Entry 5MRE (electron microscopy, 3.75 A resolution); this record covers chains A and E of the 78 polymer chains in the assembly.

== Chain A ==
Molecule: 21S ribosomal RNA
Organism: Saccharomyces cerevisiae
Sequence (3296 nucleotides; each row starts with the number of its first residue):
     1 GUAAAAAGUAGAAUAAUAGAUUUGAAAUAUUUAUUAUAUAGAUUUAAAGA
    51 GAUAAUCAUGGAGUAUAAUAAUUAAAUUUAAUAAAUUUAAUAUAACUAUU
   101 AAUAGAAUUAGGUUACUAAUAAAUUAAUAACAAUUAAUUUUAAAACCUAA
   151 AGGUAAACCUUUAUAUUAAUAAUGUUAUUUUUUAUUAUUUUUAUAAUAAG
   201 AAUAAUUAUUAAUAAUAAUAAACUAAGUGAACUGAAACAUCUAAGUAACU
   251 UAAGGAUAAGAAAUCAACAGAGAUAUUAUGAGUAUUGGUGAGAGAAAAUA
   301 AUAAAGGUCUAAUAAGUAUUAUGUGAAAAAAAUGUAAGAAAAUAGGAUAA
   351 CAAAUUCUAAGACUAAAUACUAUUAAUAAGUAUAGUAAGUACCGUAAGGG
   401 AAAGUAUGAAAAUGAUUAUUUUAUAAGCAAUCAUGAAUAUAUUAUAUUAU
   451 AUUAAUGAUGUACCUUUUGUAUAAUGGGUCAGCAAGUAAUUAAUAUUAGU
   501 AAAACAAUAAGUUAUAAAUAAAUAGAAUAAUAUAUAUAUAUAAAAAAAUA
   551 UAUUAAAAUAUUUAAUUAAUAUUAAUUGACCCGAAAGCAAACGAUCUAAC
   601 UAUGAUAAGAUGGAUAAACGAUCGAACAGGUUGAUGUUGCAAUAUCAUCU
   651 GAUUAAUUGUGGUUAGUAGUGAAAGACAAAUCUGGUUUGCAGAUAGCUGG
   701 UUUUCUAUGAAAUAUAUGUAAGUAUAGCCUUUAUAAAUAAUAAUUAUUAU
   751 AUAAUAUUAUAUUAAUAUUAUAUAAAGAAUGGUACAGCAAUUAAUAUAUA
   801 UUAGGGAACUAUUAAAGUUUUAUUAAUAAUAUUAAAUCUCGAAAUAUUUA
   851 AUUAUAUAUAAUAAAGAGUCAGAUUAUGUGCGAUAAGGUAAAUAAUCUAA
   901 AGGGAAACAGCCCAGAUUAAGAUAUAAAGUUCCUAAUAAAUAAUAAGUGA
   951 AAUAAAUAUUAAAAUAUUAUAAUAUAAUCAGUUAAUGGGUUUGACAAUAA
  1001 CCAUUUUUUAAUGAACAUGUAACAAUGCACUGAUUUAUAAUAAAUAAAAA
  1051 AAAAUAAUAUUUAAAAUCAAAUAUAUAUAUAUUUGUUAAUAGAUAAUAUA
  1101 CGGAUCUUAAUAAUAAGAAUUAUUUAAUUCCUAAUAUGGAAUAUUAUAUU
  1151 UUUAUAAUAAAAAUAUAAAUACUGAAUAUCUAAAUAUUAUUAUUACUUUU
  1201 UUUUUAAUAAUAAUAAUAUGGUAAUAGAACAUUUAAUGAUAAUAUAUAUU
  1251 AGUUAUUAAUUAAUAUAUGUAUUAAUUAAAUAGAGAAUGCUGACAUGAGU
  1301 AACGAAAAAAAGGUAUAAACCUUUUCACCUAAAACAUAAGGUUUAACUAU
  1351 AAAAGUACGGCCCCUAAUUAAAUUAAUAAAAAUAUAAAUAUAUUUAAGAU
  1401 GGGAUAAUCUAUAUUAAUAAAAAUUUAUCUUAAAAUAUAUAUAUUAUUAA
  1451 UAAUUAUAUUAAUUAAUUAAUAAUAUAUAUAAUUAUAUUAUAUAUUAUAU
  1501 AUUUUUUAUAUAAUAUAAACUAAUAAAGAUCAGGAAAUAAUUAAUGUAUA
  1551 CCGUAAUGUAGACCGACUCAGGUAUGUAAGUAGAGAAUAUGAAGGUGAAU
  1601 UAGAUAAUUAAAGGGAAGGAACUCGGCAAAGAUAGCUCAUAAGUUAGUCA
  1651 AUAAAGAGUAAUAAGAACAAAGUUGUACAACUGUUUACUAAAAACACCGC
  1701 ACUUUGCAGAAACGAUAAGUUUAAGUAUAAGGUGUGAACUCUGCUCCAUG
  1751 CUUAAUAUAUAAAUAAAAUUAUUUAACGAUAAUUUAAUUAAAUUUAGGUA
  1801 AAUAGCAGCCUUAUUAUGAGGGUUAUAAUGUAGCGAAAUUCCUUGGCCUA
  1851 UAAUUGAGGUCCCGCAUGAAUGACGUAAUGAUACAACAACUGUCUCCCCU
  1901 UUAAGCUAAGUGAAAUUGAAAUCGUAGUGAAGAUGCUAUGUACCUUCAGC
  1951 AAGACGGAAAGACCCUAUGCAGCUUUACUGUAAUUAGAUAGAUCGAAUUA
  2001 UUGUUUAUUAUAUUCAGCAUAUUAAGUAAUCCUAUUAUUAGGUAAUCGUU
  2051 UAGAUAUUAAUGAGAUACUUAUUAUAAUAUAAUGAUAAUUCUAAUCUUAU
  2101 AAAUAAUUAUUAUUAUUAUUAUUAAUAAUAAUAAUAUGCUUUCAAGCAUA
  2151 GUGAUAAAACAUAUUUAUAUGAUAAUCACUUUACUUAAUAGAUAUAAUUC
  2201 UUAAGUAAUAUAUAAUAUAUAUUUUAUAUAUAUUAUAUAUAAUAUAAGAG
  2251 ACAAUCUCUAAUUGGUAGUUUUGAUGGGGCGUCAUUAUCAGCAAAAGUAU
  2301 CUGAAUAAGUCCAUAAAUAAAUAUAUAAAAUUAUUGAAUAAAAAAAAAAU
  2351 AAUAUAUAUUAUAUAUAUUAAUUAUAAAUUGAAAUAUGUUUAUAUAAAUU
  2401 UAUAUUUAUUGAAUAUAUUUUAGUAAUAGAUAAAAAUAUGUACAGUAAAA
  2451 UUGUAAGGAAAACAAUAAUAACUUUCUCCUCUCUCGGUGGGGGUUCACAC
  2501 CUAUUUUUAAUAGGUGUGAACCCCUCUUCGGGGUUCCGGUUCCCUUUCGG
  2551 GUCCCGGAACUUAAAUAAAAAUGGAAAGAAUUAAAUUAAUAUAAUGGUAU
  2601 AACUGUGCGAUAAUUGUAACACAAACGAGUGAAACAAGUACGUAAGUAUG
  2651 GCAUAAUGAACAAAUAACACUGAUUGUAAAGGUUAUUGAUAACGAAUAAA
  2701 AGUUACGCUAGGGAUAACAGGGUAAUAUAGCGAAAGAGUAGAUAUUGUAA
  2751 GCUAUGUUUGCCACCUCGAUGUCGACUCAACAUUUCCUCUUGGUUGUAAA
  2801 AGCUAAGAAGGGUUUGACUGUUCGUCAAUUAAAAUGUUACGUGAGUUGGG
  2851 UUAAAUACGAUGUGAAUCAGUAUGGUUCCUAUCUGCUGAAGGAAAUAUUA
  2901 UCAAAUUAAAUCUCAUUAUUAGUACGCAAGGACCAUAAUGAAUCAACCCA
  2951 UGGUGUAUCUAUUGAUAAUAAUAUAAUAUAUUUAAUAAAAAUAAUACUUU
  3001 AUUAAUAUAUUAUCUAUAUUAGUUUAUAUUUUAAUUAUAUAUUAUCAUAG
  3051 UAGAUAAGCUAAGUUGAUAAUAAAUAAAUAUUGAAUACAUAUUAAAUAUG
  3101 AAGUUGUUUUAAUAAGAUAAUUAAUCUGAUAAUUUUAUACUAAAAUUAAU
  3151 AAUUAUAGGUUUUAUAUAUUAUUUAUAAAUAAAUAUAUUAUAAUAAUAAU
  3201 AAUUAUUAUUAUUAAUAAAAAAUAUUAAUUAUAAUAUUAAUAAAAUACUA
  3251 AUUUAUCAGUUAUCUAUAUAAUAUCUAAUCUAUUAUUCUAUAUACU
Disordered / not traced: 1-7, 80-83, 107-109, 129-131, 179-199, 554-559, 757-765, 811-815, 822, 967-1055, 1133-1136, 1153-1159, 1196-1204, 1375-1379, 1419-1422, 1441-1480, 1503-1505, 1538-1539, 2013-2077, 2101-2182, 2189-2197, 2222-2226, 2241-2242, 2277-2280, 2339-2344, 2393-2407, 2479-2572, 2715-2718, 2767-2771, 2985-3001, 3036-3039, 3179-3228, 3294-3296
Metal / ion sites: Mg2+ site 1 near A150 (its only coordinating residue here); Mg2+ site 2: A237, C238; Mg2+ site 3 near G245 (its only coordinating residue here); Mg2+ site 4 near A258 (its only coordinating residue here); Mg2+ site 5 near G280 (its only coordinating residue here); Mg2+ site 6 near U322 (its only coordinating residue here); Mg2+ site 7 near A359 (its only coordinating residue here); Mg2+ site 8 near G394 (its only coordinating residue here); Mg2+ site 9: A423, U424; Mg2+ site 10 near G427 (its only coordinating residue here); Mg2+ site 11: C464 (shared with 1 residue of chain N); Mg2+ site 12 near U466 (its only coordinating residue here); 127 more Mg2+ sites not listed

== Chain E ==
Molecule: uL5m
Organism: Saccharomyces cerevisiae
UniProt: P36519 (RM07_YEAST); numbering as in UniProt (aligned over 19-292)
Sequence (274 residues; row label = number of the first residue in the row):
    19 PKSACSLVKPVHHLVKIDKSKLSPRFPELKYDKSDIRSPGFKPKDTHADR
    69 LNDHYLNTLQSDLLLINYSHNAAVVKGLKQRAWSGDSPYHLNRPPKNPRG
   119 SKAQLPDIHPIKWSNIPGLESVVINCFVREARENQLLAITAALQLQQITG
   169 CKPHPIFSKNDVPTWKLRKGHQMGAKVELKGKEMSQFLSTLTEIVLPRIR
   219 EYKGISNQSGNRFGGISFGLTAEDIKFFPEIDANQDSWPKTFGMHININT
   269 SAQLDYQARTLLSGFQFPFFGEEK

== Chain A / chain E interface ==
Residue-residue contacts (138; chain A residue first):
  A786(A) / Tyr-107(E)  hydrogen bond to the base
  G787(A) / Tyr-107(E)  hydrogen bond to the sugar
  A789(A) / Trp-101(E)  phosphate contact
  A789(A) / Arg-111(E)  hydrogen bond to the sugar
  A828(A) / Arg-117(E)  phosphate contact
  A828(A) / Gly-118(E)  sugar contact
  A829(A) / Pro-116(E)  phosphate contact
  A829(A) / Arg-117(E)  hydrogen bond to the sugar
  U830(A) / Arg-99(E)  salt bridge to the phosphate
  U830(A) / Lys-114(E)  salt bridge to the phosphate
  U830(A) / Arg-117(E)  phosphate contact
  C840(A) / Tyr-107(E)  hydrogen bond to the sugar
  C840(A) / Asn-110(E)  sugar contact
  C840(A) / Arg-111(E)  base contact
  G841(A) / Pro-106(E)  sugar contact
  G841(A) / Tyr-107(E)  hydrogen bond to the base
  G841(A) / Asn-110(E)  phosphate contact
  U2372(A) / Glu-46(E)  base contact
  A2426(A) / Gln-153(E)  hydrogen bond to the base
  A2426(A) / Ile-157(E)  base contact
  A2426(A) / Gln-190(E)  base contact
  U2427(A) / Lys-170(E)  salt bridge to the phosphate
  A2428(A) / Lys-170(E)  salt bridge to the phosphate
  G2429(A) / Lys-51(E)  phosphate contact
  A2430(A) / Arg-43(E)  base contact
  A2430(A) / Phe-44(E)  base contact
  A2430(A) / Leu-47(E)  phosphate contact
  A2430(A) / Lys-51(E)  salt bridge to the phosphate
  A2434(A) / Phe-175(E)  stacking on the base
  A2434(A) / Ser-176(E)  hydrogen bond to the sugar
  A2434(A) / Lys-177(E)  salt bridge to the phosphate
  A2434(A) / Lys-187(E)  sugar contact
  A2434(A) / Gly-188(E)  base contact
  A2435(A) / Lys-187(E)  salt bridge to the phosphate
  G2440(A) / Pro-19(E)  phosphate contact
  A2442(A) / Arg-43(E)  hydrogen bond to the sugar
  C2443(A) / Lys-37(E)  salt bridge to the phosphate
  A2449(A) / Ala-121(E)  base contact
  A2450(A) / Ala-121(E)  base contact
  U2451(A) / Arg-230(E)  hydrogen bond to the base
  U2452(A) / Gly-228(E)  hydrogen bond to the sugar
  U2452(A) / Asn-229(E)  hydrogen bond to the base
  U2452(A) / Arg-230(E)  hydrogen bond to the sugar
  U2452(A) / Lys-292(E)  phosphate contact
  G2453(A) / Ser-227(E)  phosphate contact
  G2453(A) / Gly-228(E)  hydrogen bond to the sugar
  G2453(A) / Ser-235(E)  hydrogen bond to the sugar
  G2453(A) / Asn-265(E)  base contact
  G2453(A) / Lys-292(E)  salt bridge to the phosphate
  U2454(A) / Ser-227(E)  sugar contact
  U2454(A) / Ser-235(E)  hydrogen bond to the sugar
  U2454(A) / Phe-236(E)  hydrogen bond to the sugar
  U2454(A) / Gly-237(E)  sugar contact
  U2454(A) / His-263(E)  hydrogen bond to the sugar
  A2455(A) / Phe-145(E)  hydrogen bond to the base
  A2455(A) / Gly-237(E)  sugar contact
  A2455(A) / Leu-238(E)  base contact
  A2455(A) / Gly-261(E)  hydrogen bond to the base
  A2455(A) / Met-262(E)  hydrogen bond to the base
  A2455(A) / His-263(E)  base contact
  A2456(A) / Phe-145(E)  hydrogen bond to the base
  A2456(A) / Arg-147(E)  base contact
  G2457(A) / Phe-145(E)  base contact
  G2457(A) / Arg-147(E)  hydrogen bond to the base
  G2458(A) / Trp-183(E)  hydrogen bond to the base
  A2460(A) / Thr-182(E)  base contact
  A2460(A) / Trp-183(E)  base contact
  A2461(A) / Phe-145(E)  sugar contact
  A2461(A) / Arg-147(E)  base contact
  A2461(A) / Trp-183(E)  stacking on the base
  A2461(A) / Leu-185(E)  sugar contact
  A2462(A) / Asn-143(E)  hydrogen bond to the sugar
  A2462(A) / Phe-145(E)  sugar contact
  A2462(A) / Ile-174(E)  phosphate contact
  A2462(A) / Phe-175(E)  sugar contact
  A2462(A) / Ser-176(E)  phosphate contact
  A2462(A) / Lys-177(E)  hydrogen bond to the phosphate
  A2462(A) / Asn-178(E)  hydrogen bond to the phosphate
  A2462(A) / His-263(E)  base contact
  C2463(A) / Val-141(E)  sugar contact
  C2463(A) / Asn-143(E)  hydrogen bond to the sugar
  C2463(A) / Lys-177(E)  salt bridge to the phosphate
  C2463(A) / Lys-194(E)  phosphate contact
  C2463(A) / Asn-265(E)  hydrogen bond to the sugar
  A2464(A) / Val-141(E)  sugar contact
  A2464(A) / Lys-194(E)  salt bridge to the phosphate
  A2464(A) / Asn-229(E)  base contact
  A2464(A) / Asn-265(E)  sugar contact
  A2464(A) / Asn-267(E)  hydrogen bond to the sugar
  A2465(A) / Asn-229(E)  sugar contact
  A2465(A) / Arg-230(E)  base contact
  A2465(A) / Phe-231(E)  sugar contact
  A2465(A) / Asn-267(E)  sugar contact
  U2466(A) / Gln-122(E)  hydrogen bond to the sugar
  U2466(A) / Leu-123(E)  sugar contact
  U2466(A) / Pro-124(E)  sugar contact
  U2466(A) / Arg-230(E)  hydrogen bond to the base
  U2466(A) / Phe-231(E)  sugar contact
  A2467(A) / Lys-97(E)  hydrogen bond to the phosphate
  A2467(A) / Gln-122(E)  sugar contact
  A2467(A) / Leu-123(E)  sugar contact
  A2467(A) / Pro-124(E)  phosphate contact
  A2468(A) / Lys-97(E)  salt bridge to the phosphate
  A2468(A) / Pro-124(E)  phosphate contact
  A2468(A) / Asp-125(E)  hydrogen bond to the phosphate
  U2469(A) / His-127(E)  phosphate contact
  G2574(A) / Trp-131(E)  hydrogen bond to the sugar
  A2575(A) / Trp-131(E)  phosphate contact
  A2575(A) / Ser-132(E)  phosphate contact
  A2576(A) / Ser-132(E)  phosphate contact
  A2579(A) / Lys-34(E)  phosphate contact
  A2580(A) / Lys-34(E)  phosphate contact
  A2584(A) / Gln-98(E)  hydrogen bond to the sugar
  A2584(A) / Pro-113(E)  sugar contact
  A2585(A) / Pro-112(E)  phosphate contact
  U2600(A) / Ser-24(E)  hydrogen bond to the sugar
  U2600(A) / Leu-25(E)  base contact
  U2600(A) / Val-26(E)  phosphate contact
  A2601(A) / Ser-24(E)  hydrogen bond to the sugar
  A2601(A) / Val-26(E)  phosphate contact
  A2602(A) / Ala-22(E)  base contact
  A2602(A) / Ser-24(E)  hydrogen bond to the base
  G2607(A) / Arg-43(E)  hydrogen bond to the base
  G2607(A) / Phe-44(E)  sugar contact
  A2632(A) / Lys-20(E)  phosphate contact
  A2633(A) / Lys-20(E)  phosphate contact
  G2642(A) / Arg-43(E)  salt bridge to the phosphate
  U2643(A) / Leu-40(E)  base contact
  U2643(A) / Ser-41(E)  hydrogen bond to the phosphate
  U2643(A) / Pro-42(E)  phosphate contact
  U2643(A) / Arg-43(E)  salt bridge to the phosphate
  A2648(A) / Pro-19(E)  phosphate contact
  A2648(A) / Lys-20(E)  salt bridge to the phosphate
  U2649(A) / Pro-19(E)  phosphate contact
  U2649(A) / Lys-20(E)  salt bridge to the phosphate
  G2650(A) / Pro-19(E)  sugar contact
  G2651(A) / Pro-19(E)  phosphate contact
  C2652(A) / Ala-22(E)  sugar contact
Also at the interface, not in a pair above, chain A (63 interface residues in all): U2439, A2444, A2583, A2644
Also at the interface, not in a pair above, chain E (81 interface residues in all): Cys-23, Leu-109, Asn-115, Lys-120, Cys-144, His-172, His-189, Glu-196, Gln-226

== Summary ==
63 residues of chain A face 81 of chain E across their interface; the contacts include 41 hydrogen bonds, 16
salt bridges and 2 aromatic stacking contacts. Among the polar pairs are A786(A)/Tyr-107(E),
G841(A)/Tyr-107(E) and A2426(A)/Gln-153(E). A237(A) and C238(A) coordinate Mg2+ site 2.
Here chain A is 21S ribosomal RNA and chain E is uL5m, both from Saccharomyces cerevisiae. Entry 5MRE
(Structure of the yeast mitochondrial ribosome - Class B) was determined by electron microscopy together with
5MRC and 5MRF from the same study.
